PDB entry 1GLD | X-ray diffraction, 2.93 A resolution | chains F and G

Chain F:
Molecule: GLUCOSE-SPECIFIC PROTEIN IIIGlc
From: Escherichia coli
Notes: EC 2.7.1.69
Reference sequence: P69783 (PTGA_ECOLI); residues 1-168 here = UniProt positions 1-168
Chain sequence (168 residues; numbered 1 to 168; the number before each row is that of its first residue):
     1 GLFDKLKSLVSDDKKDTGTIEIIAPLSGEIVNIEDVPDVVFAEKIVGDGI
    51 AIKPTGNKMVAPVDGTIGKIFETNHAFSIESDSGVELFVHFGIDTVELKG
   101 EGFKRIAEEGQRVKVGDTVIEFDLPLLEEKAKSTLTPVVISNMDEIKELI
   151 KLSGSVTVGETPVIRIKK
Disordered / not traced: 12-18
What the authors report for this chain:
  - mutagenesis - H75Q: unchanged binding to Glycerol kinase (chain G)
  - mutagenesis - H75Q: abolished binding to Zn(II)

Chain G:
Molecule: Glycerol kinase
From: Escherichia coli
Notes: EC 2.7.1.30
Reference sequence: P0A6F3 (GLPK_ECOLI); residues 1-501 here = UniProt positions 1-501
Chain sequence (501 residues; row label = number of the first residue in the row):
     1 TEKKYIVALDQGTTSSRAVVMDHDANIISVSQREFEQIYPKPGWVEHDPM
    51 EIWATQSSTLVEVLAKADISSDQIAAIGITNQRETTIVWEKETGKPIYNA
   101 IVWQCRRTAEICEHLKRDGLEDYIRSNTGLVIDPYFSGTKVKWILDHVEG
   151 SRERARRGELLFGTVDTWLIWKMTQGRVHVTDYTNASRTMLFNIHTLDWD
   201 DKMLEVLDIPREMLPEVRRSSEVYGQTNIGGKGGTRIPISGIAGDQQAAL
   251 FGQLCVKEGMAKNTYGTGCFMLMNTGEKAVKSENGLLTTIACGPTGEVNY
   301 ALEGAVFMAGASIQWLRDEMKLINDAYDSEYFATKVQNTNGVYVVPAFTG
   351 LGAPYWDPYARGAIFGLTRGVNANHIIRATLESIAYQTRDVLEAMQADSG
   401 IRLHALRVDGGAVANNFLMQFQSDILGTRVERPEVREVTALGAAYLAGLA
   451 VGFWQNLDELQEKAVIEREFRPGIETTERNYRYAGWKKAVKRAMAWEEHD
   501 E
Disordered / not traced: 1-3, 230-236, 500-501
Small-molecule neighbours:
  - ADP (adenosine-5'-diphosphate): G12, T13, T14, S15, R17, Q32, Y265, G266, T267, G310, A311, I313, Q314, A326, Y327, S329, G410, G411, A412, N415
  - glyceraldehyde-3-phosphate (G3H): G12, T13, N81, Q82, R83, E84, W103, Y135, D245, Q246, T267, G268, F270
UniProt features mapped onto this chain:
  - binding site (ADP): T14, N416
  - binding site (ATP): T14, S16
  - binding site (sn-glycerol 3-phosphate): T14
  - binding site (glycerol): Q247
  - mutagenesis: G231 (G231D: Displays an increased enzymatic activity and a decreased allosteric regulation by FBP compared to wild-type ...)

Interface between chain F and chain G:
Residue-residue contacts - 15 pairs, chain F then chain G:
  D38(F) with R479(G), salt bridge
  V39(F) with R402(G)
  V40(F) with R479(G)
  F41(F) with T477(G)
  E43(F) with R402(G), salt bridge; H404(G)
  I45(F) with P472(G), hydrophobic
  V46(F) with T476(G)
  F71(F) with I474(G), hydrophobic; T477(G); E478(G)
  F88(F) with I474(G), hydrophobic
  V96(F) with E478(G); Y481(G), hydrophobic
  K99(F) with Y481(G)
Other interface residues (no listed pair), chain F (17 interface residues in all): E72, T73, S78, H90, D94, E97
Other interface residues (no listed pair), chain G (13 interface residues in all): N338, G473, E475, N480

Summary:
Chain F and chain G form an interface of 17 and 13 residues respectively, with 2 salt bridges. Polar pairs
include D38(F)-R479(G) and E43(F)-R402(G). Ligands of chain G: glyceraldehyde-3-phosphate and ADP. From the
paper: H75Q of chain F abolishes binding to Zn(II); H75Q of chain F leaves binding to Glycerol kinase (chain
G) unchanged.
Chain F is GLUCOSE-SPECIFIC PROTEIN IIIGlc and chain G is Glycerol kinase, both from Escherichia coli; the
structure, Cation promoted association (cpa) of a regulatory and target protein is controlled by
phosphorylation, was determined by X-ray diffraction, deposited together with 1GLC and 1GLE.
